PDB entry 8WID | electron microscopy, 3.50 A resolution | chains a and w of the 23 polymer chains in the assembly

[Chain a]
Molecule: 16S rRNA
From: Mycolicibacterium smegmatis MC2 155
Sequence (1516 nucleotides; row label = number of the first residue in the row):
     7 UUUGGAGAGU UUGAUCCUGG CUCAGGACGA ACGCUGGCGG CGUGCUUAAC ACAUGCAAGU
    67 CGAACGGAAA GGCCCUUUCG GGGGUACUCG AGUGGCGAAC GGGUGAGUAA CACGUGGGUG
   127 AUCUGCCCUG CACUUUGGGA UAAGCCUGGG AAACUGGGUC UAAUACCGAA UACACCCUGC
   187 UGGUCGCAUG GCCUGGUAGG GGAAAGCUUU UGCGGUGUGG GAUGGGCCCG CGGCCUAUCA
   247 GCUUGUUGGU GGGGUGAUGG CCUACCAAGG CGACGACGGG UAGCCGGCCU GAGAGGGUGA
   307 CCGGCCACAC UGGGACUGAG AUACGGCCCA GACUCCUACG GGAGGCAGCA GUGGGGAAUA
   367 UUGCACAAUG GGCGCAAGCC UGAUGCAGCG ACGCCGCGUG AGGGAUGACG GCCUUCGGGU
   427 UGUAAACCUC UUUCAGCACA GACGAAGCGC AAGUGACGGU AUGUGCAGAA GAAGGACCGG
   487 CCAACUACGU GCCAGCAGCC GCGGUAAUAC GUAGGGUCCG AGCGUUGUCC GGAAUUACUG
   547 GGCGUAAAGA GCUCGUAGGU GGUUUGUCGC GUUGUUCGUG AAAACUCACA GCUUAACUGU
   607 GGGCGUGCGG GCGAUACGGG CAGACUAGAG UACUGCAGGG GAGACUGGAA UUCCUGGUGU
   667 AGCGGUGGAA UGCGCAGAUA UCAGGAGGAA CACCGGUGGC GAAGGCGGGU CUCUGGGCAG
   727 UAACUGACGC UGAGGAGCGA AAGCGUGGGG AGCGAACAGG AUUAGAUACC CUGGUAGUCC
   787 ACGCCGUAAA CGGUGGGUAC UAGGUGUGGG UUUCCUUCCU UGGGAUCCGU GCCGUAGCUA
   847 ACGCAUUAAG UACCCCGCCU GGGGAGUACG GCCGCAAGGC UAAAACUCAA AGGAAUUGAC
   907 GGGGGCCCGC ACAAGCGGCG GAGCAUGUGG AUUAAUUCGA UGCAACGCGA AGAACCUUAC
   967 CUGGGUUUGA CAUGCACAGG ACGCCGGCAG AGAUGUCGGU UCCCUUGUGG CCUGUGUGCA
  1027 GGUGGUGCAU GGCUGUCGUC AGCUCGUGUC GUGAGAUGUU GGGUUAAGUC CCGCAACGAG
  1087 CGCAACCCUU GUCUCAUGUU GCCAGCACGU UAUGGUGGGG ACUCGUGAGA GACUGCCGGG
  1147 GUCAACUCGG AGGAAGGUGG GGAUGACGUC AAGUCAUCAU GCCCCUUAUG UCCAGGGCUU
  1207 CACACAUGCU ACAAUGGCCG GUACAAAGGG CUGCGAUGCC GUGAGGUGGA GCGAAUCCUU
  1267 UCAAAGCCGG UCUCAGUUCG GAUCGGGGUC UGCAACUCGA CCCCGUGAAG UCGGAGUCGC
  1327 UAGUAAUCGC AGAUCAGCAA CGCUGCGGUG AAUACGUUCC CGGGCCUUGU ACACACCGCC
  1387 CGUCACGUCA UGAAAGUCGG UAACACCCGA AGCCGGUGGC CUAACCCUUG UGGAGGGAGC
  1447 CGUCGAAGGU GGGAUCGGCG AUUGGGACGA AGUCGUAACA AGGUAGCCGU ACCGGAAGGU
  1507 GCGGCUGGAU CACCUC
Not modelled in the structure: 7

[Chain w]
Molecule: Ribosome hibernation promotion factor RafH
From: Mycolicibacterium smegmatis MC2 155
Reference sequence: A0QZ86 (A0QZ86_MYCS2); numbering as in UniProt (aligned over 1-258)
Chain sequence (264 residues; each row starts with the number of its first residue):
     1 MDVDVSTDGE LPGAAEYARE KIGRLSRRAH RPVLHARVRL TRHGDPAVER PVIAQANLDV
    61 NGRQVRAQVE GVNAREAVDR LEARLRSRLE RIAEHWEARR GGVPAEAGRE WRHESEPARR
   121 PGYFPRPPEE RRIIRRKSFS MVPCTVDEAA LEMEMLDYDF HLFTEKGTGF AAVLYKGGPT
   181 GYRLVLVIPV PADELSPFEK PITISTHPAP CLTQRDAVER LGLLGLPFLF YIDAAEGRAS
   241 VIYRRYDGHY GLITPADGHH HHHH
Not modelled in the structure: 127-264
Differences from the reference sequence: expression tag (259-264)

[Interface between chain a and chain w]
Residue-residue contacts - 94 pairs, chain a then chain w:
  G510(a) - Pro46(w)  base contact
  G510(a) - Ala47(w)  sugar contact
  G510(a) - Glu49(w)  base contact
  G673(a) - Trp96(w)  hydrogen bond to the base
  U768(a) - Trp96(w)  sugar contact
  U768(a) - Glu97(w)  sugar contact
  U769(a) - His30(w)  hydrogen bond to the phosphate
  U769(a) - His95(w)  phosphate contact
  U769(a) - Glu97(w)  sugar contact
  A770(a) - Arg27(w)  hydrogen bond to the base
  A770(a) - Arg28(w)  base contact
  A770(a) - His30(w)  salt bridge to the phosphate
  A774(a) - Glu97(w)  base contact
  C775(a) - Glu97(w)  hydrogen bond to the base
  C775(a) - Arg100(w)  hydrogen bond to the base
  C776(a) - Arg100(w)  hydrogen bond to the sugar
  G908(a) - Arg91(w)  base contact
  G908(a) - Ala98(w)  hydrogen bond to the base
  G908(a) - Gly102(w)  sugar contact
  G908(a) - Arg112(w)  hydrogen bond to the phosphate
  G909(a) - Arg112(w)  salt bridge to the phosphate
  G910(a) - Trp111(w)  hydrogen bond to the phosphate
  G910(a) - Arg112(w)  phosphate contact
  G910(a) - His113(w)  hydrogen bond to the phosphate
  G911(a) - Trp111(w)  hydrogen bond to the phosphate
  G911(a) - His113(w)  phosphate contact
  G935(a) - Ser6(w)  sugar contact
  G936(a) - Val5(w)  sugar contact
  G936(a) - Ser6(w)  phosphate contact
  G936(a) - Thr7(w)  phosphate contact
  U947(a) - Arg37(w)  hydrogen bond to the sugar
  U947(a) - Arg39(w)  sugar contact
  U947(a) - Gln55(w)  hydrogen bond to the sugar
  G948(a) - Gln55(w)  phosphate contact
  G948(a) - Asn57(w)  sugar contact
  G948(a) - Arg66(w)  hydrogen bond to the base
  A951(a) - Arg37(w)  base contact
  U1032(a) - Asp45(w)  hydrogen bond to the sugar
  C1034(a) - Asp45(w)  hydrogen bond to the sugar
  C1034(a) - Val48(w)  base contact
  C1034(a) - Glu49(w)  base contact
  A1035(a) - Asp45(w)  phosphate contact
  A1210(a) - Asp4(w)  sugar contact
  A1321(a) - Leu34(w)  base contact
  A1321(a) - Asn61(w)  hydrogen bond to the sugar
  G1322(a) - Leu34(w)  sugar contact
  G1322(a) - Asn61(w)  phosphate contact
  G1322(a) - Gly62(w)  phosphate contact
  U1323(a) - Gly62(w)  phosphate contact
  C1365(a) - His113(w)  salt bridge to the phosphate
  C1365(a) - Glu114(w)  sugar contact
  C1383(a) - Arg66(w)  base contact
  C1383(a) - Ala67(w)  base contact
  C1383(a) - Gln68(w)  base contact
  C1383(a) - Arg84(w)  hydrogen bond to the phosphate
  C1383(a) - Arg88(w)  salt bridge to the phosphate
  C1383(a) - Arg91(w)  salt bridge to the phosphate
  G1384(a) - Arg84(w)  salt bridge to the phosphate
  G1384(a) - Arg91(w)  hydrogen bond to the base
  A1476(a) - Asn73(w)  base contact
  A1476(a) - Glu76(w)  hydrogen bond to the sugar
  A1476(a) - Arg80(w)  hydrogen bond to the sugar
  A1477(a) - Arg75(w)  hydrogen bond to the base
  A1477(a) - Glu76(w)  sugar contact
  A1477(a) - Asp79(w)  hydrogen bond to the sugar
  G1478(a) - Lys21(w)  hydrogen bond to the phosphate
  G1478(a) - Asp79(w)  sugar contact
  U1479(a) - Lys21(w)  salt bridge to the phosphate
  U1479(a) - Arg24(w)  salt bridge to the phosphate
  U1479(a) - Glu82(w)  phosphate contact
  G1481(a) - Arg27(w)  salt bridge to the phosphate
  G1481(a) - Arg28(w)  salt bridge to the phosphate
  U1482(a) - Arg86(w)  hydrogen bond to the base
  U1482(a) - Glu90(w)  phosphate contact
  A1487(a) - Glu110(w)  base contact
  A1487(a) - Trp111(w)  hydrogen bond to the base
  A1487(a) - Arg112(w)  base contact
  G1488(a) - Arg91(w)  base contact
  G1489(a) - Arg91(w)  base contact
  G1489(a) - Gly101(w)  sugar contact
  G1489(a) - Gly102(w)  hydrogen bond to the sugar
  U1490(a) - Arg100(w)  salt bridge to the phosphate
  U1490(a) - Gly101(w)  sugar contact
  A1515(a) - Glu110(w)  base contact
  U1516(a) - Glu110(w)  base contact
  U1516(a) - Trp111(w)  hydrogen bond to the base
  C1517(a) - Arg109(w)  base contact
  A1518(a) - Trp111(w)  base contact
  C1519(a) - Arg120(w)  base contact
  U1521(a) - Pro121(w)  base contact
  U1521(a) - Tyr123(w)  base contact
  U1521(a) - Phe124(w)  base contact
  U1521(a) - Pro125(w)  base contact
  C1522(a) - Phe124(w)  base contact
Other interface residues (no listed pair), chain a (51 interface residues in all): G1033, C1211, U1364, C1367, C1382, C1480, C1520
Other interface residues (no listed pair), chain w (59 interface residues in all): His35, Gly44, Arg63, Ser87, Ala118, Gly122

[In short]
51 residues of chain a face 59 of chain w across their interface, with 28 hydrogen bonds and 11 salt bridges.
Polar pairs include G673(a)-Trp96(w), A770(a)-Arg27(w) and C775(a)-Glu97(w).
Chain a is 16S rRNA and chain w is Ribosome hibernation promotion factor RafH, both from Mycolicibacterium
smegmatis MC2 155; the structure, Cryo- EM structure of Mycobacterium smegmatis 30S ribosomal subunit (body 2)
of 70S ribosome, E- tRNA ..., was determined by electron microscopy together with 8WHX, 8WHY, 8WI7, 8WI8,
8WI9, 8WIB, 8WIC and 8WIF from the same study.
